Entry 6D84 (electron microscopy, 6.72 A resolution (low resolution: residue-level contacts below are approximate; hydrogen-bond / salt-bridge calls are withheld)); this record covers chains K and N of the 16 polymer chains in the assembly.

Chain K:
Name: AP-1 complex subunit gamma-1
Organism: Mus musculus
Reference sequence: P22892 (AP1G1_MOUSE); residue numbers follow UniProt; this construct covers 1-595
Sequence (601 residues; row label = number of the first residue in the row):
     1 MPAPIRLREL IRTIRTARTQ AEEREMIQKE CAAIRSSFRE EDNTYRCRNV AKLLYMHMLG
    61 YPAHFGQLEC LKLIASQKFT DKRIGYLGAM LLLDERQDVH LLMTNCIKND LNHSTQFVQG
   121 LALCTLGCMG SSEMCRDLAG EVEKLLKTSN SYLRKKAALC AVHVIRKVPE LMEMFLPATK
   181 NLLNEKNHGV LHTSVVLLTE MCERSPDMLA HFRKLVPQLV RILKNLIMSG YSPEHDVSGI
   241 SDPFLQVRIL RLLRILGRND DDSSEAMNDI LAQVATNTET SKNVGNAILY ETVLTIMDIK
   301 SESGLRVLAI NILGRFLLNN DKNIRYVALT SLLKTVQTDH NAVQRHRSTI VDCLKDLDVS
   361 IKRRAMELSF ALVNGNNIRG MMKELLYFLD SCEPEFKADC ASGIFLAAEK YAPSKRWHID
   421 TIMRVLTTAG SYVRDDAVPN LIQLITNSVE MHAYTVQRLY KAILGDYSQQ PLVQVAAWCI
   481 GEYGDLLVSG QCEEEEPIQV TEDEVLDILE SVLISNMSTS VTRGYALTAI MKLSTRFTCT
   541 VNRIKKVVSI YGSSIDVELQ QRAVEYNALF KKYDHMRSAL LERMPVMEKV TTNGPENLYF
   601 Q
Unresolved in the structure: 1-3, 589-601
Construct notes: expression tag (596-601)

Chain N:
Name: ADP-ribosylation factor 1
Organism: Homo sapiens
Reference sequence: P84077 (ARF1_HUMAN); residue numbers follow UniProt; this construct covers 17-181
Sequence (193 residues; each row starts with the number of its first residue; numbers below 1 keep their minus sign (Met-11 is residue -11)):
   -11 MSYYHHHHHH DYDIPTTENL YFQGAMGSEM RILMVGLDAA GKTTILYKLK LGEIVTTIPT
    49 IGFNVETVEY KNISFTVWDV GGLDKIRPLW RHYFQNTQGL IFVVDSNDRE RVNEAREELM
   109 RMLAEDELRD AVLLVFANKQ DLPNAMNAAE ITDKLGLHSL RHRNWYIQAT CATSGDGLYE
   169 GLDWLSNQLR NQK
Unresolved in the structure: -11 to 16, 180-181
Construct notes: expression tag (-11 to 16); conflict Leu71 (Gln in P84077)
UniProt features mapped onto this chain:
  - binding site (GTP): Gly24 to Thr32, Asn126 to Asp129, Ala160
  - natural variant: Tyr35 (Y35H: In PVNH8), Arg99 (R99H: In PVNH8; uncertain significance), Lys127 (K127E: In PVNH8)
Bound ions: Mg2+: Thr31, Thr48 (together with GTP)
Small-molecule neighbours: GTP (guanosine-5'-triphosphate): Asp26, Ala27, Ala28, Gly29, Lys30, Thr31, Thr32, Thr45, Ile46, Pro47, Thr48, Gly70, Leu71, Asn126, Lys127, Asp129, Cys159, Ala160, Thr161

Interface between chain K and chain N:
Contacting residue pairs - 26 pairs, chain K then chain N:
  Arg39(K) - Gln83(N)
  Arg39(K) - Asn84(N)
  Glu41(K) - Arg19(N)
  Glu41(K) - Asn84(N)
  Leu68(K) - His80(N)
  Leu68(K) - Tyr81(N)
  Leu71(K) - Phe51(N)
  Lys72(K) - Trp66(N)
  Ala75(K) - Phe51(N)
  Ala75(K) - Val53(N)
  Asp98(K) - Leu77(N)
  Val99(K) - Leu77(N)
  Val99(K) - His80(N)
  Leu102(K) - Gly50(N)
  Leu102(K) - Phe51(N)
  Leu102(K) - Ile74(N)
  Leu102(K) - Tyr81(N)
  Thr104(K) - Ile49(N)
  Asn105(K) - Ile46(N)
  Asn105(K) - Thr48(N)
  Asn105(K) - Gly50(N)
  Asn105(K) - Phe51(N)
  Asn105(K) - Asn52(N)
  Lys108(K) - Ile46(N)
  Lys108(K) - Pro47(N)
  Glu133(K) - Lys73(N)
Interface residues without a listed pair, chain K (17 interface residues in all): Leu101, Cys106, Asn109, Asp137

Overview:
The chain K/chain N interface involves 17 residues from each chain. Bound to chain N: GTP. The Mg2+ site is
built by Thr31(N) and Thr48(N). Curated annotation (UniProt) lists 14 GTP-binding residues on chain N.
Here chain K is AP-1 complex subunit gamma-1 (Mus musculus) and chain N is ADP-ribosylation factor 1 (Homo
sapiens). Entry 6D84 (Structure of the cargo bound AP-1:Arf1:tetherin-Nef (L164A, L165A) dileucine mutant
dimer) was determined by electron microscopy (same publication as 6CM9, 6D83, 6DFF and 6CRI).
